PDB entry 6KYW | X-ray diffraction, 2.60 A resolution | chains B and C of the 4 polymer chains in the assembly

[Chain B]
Molecule: Receptor protein kinase SRK8
From: Brassica campestris
UniProtKB: Q39276 (Q39276_BRACM); residue numbers follow UniProt; this construct covers 1-433
Chain sequence (443 residues; numbered 1 to 443; the number before each row is that of its first residue):
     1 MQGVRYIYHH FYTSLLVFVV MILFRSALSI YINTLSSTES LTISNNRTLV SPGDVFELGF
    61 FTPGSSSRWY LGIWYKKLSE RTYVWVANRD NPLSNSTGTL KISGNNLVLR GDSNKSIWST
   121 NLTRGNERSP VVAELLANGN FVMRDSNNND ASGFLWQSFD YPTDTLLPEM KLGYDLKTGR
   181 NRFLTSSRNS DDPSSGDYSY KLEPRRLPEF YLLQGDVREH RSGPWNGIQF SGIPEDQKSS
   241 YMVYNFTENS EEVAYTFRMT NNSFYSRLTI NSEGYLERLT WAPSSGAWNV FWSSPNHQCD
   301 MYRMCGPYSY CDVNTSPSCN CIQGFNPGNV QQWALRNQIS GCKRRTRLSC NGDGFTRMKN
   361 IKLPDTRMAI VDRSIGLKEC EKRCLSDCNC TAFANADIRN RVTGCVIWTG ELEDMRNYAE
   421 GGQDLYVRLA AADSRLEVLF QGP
Not modelled in the structure: 1-32, 94-95, 111-115, 122-128, 147-150, 437-443
Sequence notes: engineered mutation Ser79 (Pro in Q39276), Glu80 (Tyr in Q39276), Arg81 (Ile in Q39276), Val108 (Phe in Q39276), Arg110 (Leu in Q39276), Arg180 (Leu in Q39276), Ser190 (Phe in Q39276), Gln214 (Leu in Q39276), Ser239 (Leu in Q39276), Glu248 (Lys in Q39276), Gly286 (Val in Q39276), Ala287 (Val in Q39276); expression tag (434-443)
Disulfide bonds: Cys299-Cys311, Cys305-Cys319, Cys321-Cys342, Cys350-Cys388, Cys380-Cys405, Cys384-Cys390
Covalently attached groups: N-acetylglucosamine (NAG) linked to Asn245, Asn261
Reported in the primary citation:
  - mutagenesis - N271S/E273D/N337I: abolished binding to S locus protein 11 (chain C)
  - mutagenesis - N271S/E273D: decreased binding to S locus protein 11 (chain C)

[Chain C]
Molecule: S locus protein 11
UniProtKB: Q9SE17 (Q9SE17_BRACM); numbering as in UniProt (aligned over 29-74)
Chain sequence (46 residues; row label = number of the first residue in the row):
    29 RCTRGFRKLG KCTTLEEEKC KTLYPRGQCT CSDSKMNTHS CDCKSC
Disulfide bonds: Cys30-Cys74, Cys40-Cys59, Cys48-Cys69, Cys57-Cys71

[Interface between chain B and chain C]
Contacting residue pairs (37):
  Tyr198(B) - Lys63(C)
  Gln214(B) - Asp61(C)
  Asp216(B) - Arg29(C)  salt bridge
  Val217(B) - Ser60(C)
  Val217(B) - Ser68(C)
  Val217(B) - Asp70(C)
  Arg218(B) - Arg29(C)
  Arg218(B) - Arg35(C)  hydrogen bond (backbone-side chain)
  Glu219(B) - Arg35(C)
  Glu219(B) - Ser62(C)  hydrogen bond
  Glu219(B) - Lys63(C)  salt bridge
  Glu273(B) - Lys63(C)  hydrogen bond (backbone-side chain)
  Gly274(B) - Lys63(C)
  Tyr275(B) - Lys63(C)
  Pro295(B) - Lys63(C)
  Pro295(B) - Met64(C)
  Asn296(B) - Met64(C)
  His297(B) - Met64(C)
  Gln298(B) - Met64(C)  hydrogen bond (side chain-backbone)
  Met301(B) - Arg35(C)
  Met301(B) - Ser62(C)
  Met301(B) - Lys63(C)
  Tyr302(B) - Arg35(C)  hydrogen bond (backbone-side chain)
  Arg303(B) - Thr31(C)  hydrogen bond (side chain-backbone)
  Arg303(B) - Gly33(C)
  Arg303(B) - Phe34(C)
  Arg303(B) - Arg35(C)
  Arg303(B) - Asp70(C)  salt bridge
  Met304(B) - Arg35(C)
  Met304(B) - Lys36(C)
  Met304(B) - Leu37(C)  hydrophobic
  Met304(B) - Thr66(C)
  Asn337(B) - Lys36(C)
  Ile339(B) - Phe34(C)  hydrophobic
  Ile339(B) - Arg35(C)
  Ile339(B) - Lys36(C)
  Arg367(B) - Thr31(C)
Other interface residues (no listed pair), chain B (21 interface residues in all): Leu213
Other interface residues (no listed pair), chain C (17 interface residues in all): Arg32, Lys47
From the paper, about this interface:
  - specific contacts: Glu219(B)-Lys63(C)
  - interface residues, chain B: Arg303(B), Ile339(B)
  - interface residues, chain C: Phe34(C)

[In short]
Chain B and chain C form an interface of 21 and 17 residues respectively; the contacts include 6 hydrogen
bonds and 3 salt bridges. Polar pairs include Asp216(B)-Arg29(C), Glu219(B)-Lys63(C) and Arg303(B)-Asp70(C).
The authors report a contact between Glu219(B) and Lys63(C). The paper reports that N271S/E273D/N337I of chain
B abolish binding to S locus protein 11 (chain C); interface residues Arg303(B), Ile339(B) and Phe34(C).
Chain B is Receptor protein kinase SRK8 (Brassica campestris) and chain C is S locus protein 11; the
structure, S8-mSRK-S8-SP11 complex, was determined by X-ray diffraction.
